PDB entry 8PUY | X-ray diffraction, 2.20 A resolution | chains B and A

# Chain B (and A)
Molecule: Transcriptional enhancer factor TEF-4
From: Homo sapiens
Notes: chain A of this document is another copy of the same molecule, construct and numbering; everything in this record applies to it too
UniProtKB: Q15562 (TEAD2_HUMAN); residue numbers follow UniProt; this construct covers 217-447
Sequence (240 residues; each row starts with the number of its first residue):
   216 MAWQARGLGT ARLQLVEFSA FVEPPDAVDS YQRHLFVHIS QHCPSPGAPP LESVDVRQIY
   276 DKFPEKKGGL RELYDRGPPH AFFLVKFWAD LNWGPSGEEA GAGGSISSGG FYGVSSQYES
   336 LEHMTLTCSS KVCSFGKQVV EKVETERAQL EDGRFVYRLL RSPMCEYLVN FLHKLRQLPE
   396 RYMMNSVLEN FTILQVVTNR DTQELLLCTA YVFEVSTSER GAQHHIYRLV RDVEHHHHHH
Unresolved in the structure: 216, 260-263, 309-323, 447-455 (chain A: 216-221, 240-247, 257-264, 309-322, 447-455)
Covalently attached groups: N-[3-[(3-pentoxyphenyl)amino]phenyl]propanamide (F3Y) linked to Cys-380
Differences from the reference sequence: initiating methionine (216); expression tag (448-455)
Residues lining bound ligands: F3Y (N-[3-[(3-pentoxyphenyl)amino]phenyl]propanamide): Phe-233, Ala-235, Val-252, Phe-302, Ala-304, Val-329, Ser-345, Val-347, Val-355, Lys-357, Tyr-382, Leu-383, Phe-386, Leu-387, Leu-390, Leu-403, Phe-406, Ile-408, Gln-410, Tyr-426, Phe-428

# Interface between chain B and chain A
Residue-residue contacts (26; chain B residue first):
  Glu-280(B) with Asn-385(A)
  Lys-281(B) with Asn-385(A)
  Lys-282(B) with Ser-323(A); Glu-381(A); Val-384(A); Asn-385(A), hydrogen bond (backbone-side chain)
  Lys-346(B) with Glu-381(A), salt bridge
  Gln-353(B) with Val-354(A); Val-355(A); Tyr-382(A)
  Val-354(B) with Val-354(A)
  Val-355(B) with Gln-353(A); Val-354(A)
  Glu-356(B) with Val-354(A), hydrogen bond (backbone-backbone); Val-355(A); Glu-356(A), hydrogen bond (backbone-backbone); Glu-381(A)
  Lys-357(B) with Glu-356(A), salt bridge; Val-358(A)
  Val-358(B) with Glu-356(A), hydrogen bond (backbone-backbone); Lys-357(A); Val-358(A), hydrogen bond (backbone-backbone)
  Glu-359(B) with Val-358(A)
  Thr-360(B) with Val-358(A)
  Glu-381(B) with Lys-281(A)
  Gln-418(B) with Pro-378(A)
Interface residues without a listed pair, chain B (16 interface residues in all): Gly-283, Arg-415
Interface residues without a listed pair, chain A (16 interface residues in all): Glu-359, Thr-360, Cys-380

# Summary
Chain B and chain A each contribute 16 residues to their interface; the contacts include 5 hydrogen bonds and
2 salt bridges. Among the polar pairs are Lys-346(B)/Glu-381(A), Lys-357(B)/Glu-356(A) and
Lys-282(B)/Asn-385(A). Compound F3Y is covalently linked to Cys-380(B).
Both chains are Transcriptional enhancer factor TEF-4 (Homo sapiens). Entry 8PUY (TEAD2 with a covalent
inhibitor) was determined by X-ray diffraction together with 8PUX from the same study.
